5LL2 - chains A and B of the 4 polymer chains in the assembly; structure by X-ray diffraction, 2.60 A resolution.

== Chain A (and B) ==
Molecule: Isoleucine 2-epimerase
From: Lactobacillus buchneri
Notes: EC 5.1.1.21; chain B of this document is another copy of the same molecule, construct and numbering; everything in this record applies to it too
Reference sequence: M1GRN3 (ILE2E_LACBU); residue numbers follow UniProt; this construct covers 1-450
Chain sequence (480 residues; numbered -29 to 450; the number before each row is that of its first residue; numbers below 1 keep their minus sign (Met-29 is residue -29)):
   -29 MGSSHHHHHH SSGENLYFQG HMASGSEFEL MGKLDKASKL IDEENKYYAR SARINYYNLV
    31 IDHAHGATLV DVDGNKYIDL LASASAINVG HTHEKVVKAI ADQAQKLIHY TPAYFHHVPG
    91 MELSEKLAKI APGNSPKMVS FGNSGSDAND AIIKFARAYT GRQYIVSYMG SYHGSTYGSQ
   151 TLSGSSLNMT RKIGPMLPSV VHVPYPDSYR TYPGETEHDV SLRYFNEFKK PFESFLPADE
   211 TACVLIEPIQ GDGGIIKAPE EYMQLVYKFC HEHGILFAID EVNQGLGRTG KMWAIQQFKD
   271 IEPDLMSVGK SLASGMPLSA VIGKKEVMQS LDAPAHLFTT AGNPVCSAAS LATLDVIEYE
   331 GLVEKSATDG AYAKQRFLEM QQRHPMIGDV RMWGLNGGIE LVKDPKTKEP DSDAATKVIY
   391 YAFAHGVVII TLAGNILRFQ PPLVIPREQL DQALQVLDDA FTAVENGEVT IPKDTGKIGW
Disordered / not traced: -29 to 26, 303-308, 442-450 (chain B: -29 to 26, 306-311, 442-450)
Differences from the reference sequence: initiating methionine (-29); expression tag (-28 to 0)
Curated features (UniProtKB/Swiss-Prot):
  - binding site (pyridoxal 5'-phosphate): Gly115, Ser116, Tyr142, Asp250 to Asn253, Thr309
  - modified residue: Lys280 (N6-(pyridoxal phosphate)lysine)

== How chain A and chain B interact ==
Contacting residue pairs (146):
  Tyr27(A) - Tyr84(B)  hydrogen bond (backbone-backbone)
  Tyr27(A) - Phe85(B)  hydrophobic
  Leu29(A) - Phe85(B)  hydrophobic
  Leu29(A) - His86(B)
  Val30(A) - His86(B)
  Val30(A) - Val88(B)  hydrophobic
  Val30(A) - Met91(B)  hydrophobic
  Ile31(A) - Leu77(B)  hydrophobic
  Ile31(A) - Phe85(B)  hydrophobic
  Ile31(A) - His86(B)  hydrogen bond (backbone-backbone)
  Ile31(A) - His87(B)
  His33(A) - Lys76(B)
  Ala34(A) - Lys76(B)  hydrogen bond (backbone-backbone)
  Ala34(A) - Leu77(B)  hydrophobic
  Leu39(A) - Tyr80(B)
  Asp49(A) - Tyr80(B)  hydrogen bond
  Ser53(A) - Tyr80(B)
  Ser53(A) - Thr81(B)
  His61(A) - Leu77(B)
  His61(A) - His79(B)
  His61(A) - Tyr80(B)
  Thr62(A) - Ala74(B)
  Thr62(A) - Gln75(B)
  Thr62(A) - Lys76(B)
  Thr62(A) - Leu77(B)
  Thr62(A) - Ile78(B)
  Val66(A) - Ile78(B)  hydrophobic
  Val67(A) - Ala74(B)
  Val67(A) - Gln75(B)
  Ile70(A) - Ile70(B)  hydrophobic
  Ile70(A) - Ala74(B)  hydrophobic
  Ile70(A) - Ile78(B)  hydrophobic
  Ala71(A) - Ala71(B)  hydrophobic
  Ala74(A) - Thr62(B)
  Ala74(A) - Val67(B)
  Ala74(A) - Ile70(B)  hydrophobic
  Gln75(A) - Thr62(B)
  Gln75(A) - Val67(B)
  Lys76(A) - Asp32(B)  salt bridge
  Lys76(A) - His33(B)
  Lys76(A) - Ala34(B)  hydrogen bond (backbone-backbone)
  Lys76(A) - Thr62(B)
  Leu77(A) - Ile31(B)  hydrophobic
  Leu77(A) - His61(B)
  Leu77(A) - Thr62(B)
  Ile78(A) - Ile70(B)  hydrophobic
  Ile78(A) - Ser284(B)
  Ile78(A) - Met286(B)  hydrophobic
  His79(A) - Ser53(B)
  His79(A) - Ala56(B)
  His79(A) - Ile57(B)
  His79(A) - His61(B)
  His79(A) - Gly285(B)
  Tyr80(A) - Leu39(B)  hydrophobic
  Tyr80(A) - Asp49(B)  hydrogen bond
  Tyr80(A) - Leu51(B)  hydrophobic
  Tyr80(A) - Ala52(B)  hydrogen bond (side chain-backbone)
  Tyr80(A) - Ser53(B)
  Tyr80(A) - His61(B)
  Thr81(A) - Ser53(B)  hydrogen bond (backbone-side chain)
  Tyr84(A) - Tyr27(B)  hydrogen bond (backbone-backbone)
  Tyr84(A) - Leu51(B)  hydrophobic
  Tyr84(A) - Ser53(B)
  Phe85(A) - Tyr27(B)  hydrophobic
  Phe85(A) - Leu29(B)
  Phe85(A) - Ile31(B)  hydrophobic
  Phe85(A) - Tyr47(B)  hydrophobic
  Phe85(A) - Phe393(B)  hydrophobic
  His86(A) - Val30(B)
  His86(A) - Ile31(B)  hydrogen bond (backbone-backbone)
  His87(A) - Ile31(B)
  Val88(A) - Ile31(B)
  Asn113(A) - Asn113(B)
  Asn113(A) - Pro287(B)
  Ser114(A) - Asn113(B)  hydrogen bond
  Asp120(A) - Thr146(B)
  Asp120(A) - Tyr147(B)  hydrogen bond (side chain-backbone)
  Ile123(A) - Tyr147(B)  hydrophobic
  Lys124(A) - Ser145(B)
  Lys124(A) - Tyr147(B)
  Lys124(A) - Gln150(B)  hydrogen bond
  Lys124(A) - Ile163(B)
  Arg127(A) - Tyr147(B)
  Arg127(A) - Lys162(B)
  Arg127(A) - Ile163(B)  hydrogen bond (side chain-backbone)
  Arg127(A) - Gly164(B)  hydrogen bond (side chain-backbone)
  Arg127(A) - Pro165(B)  hydrogen bond (side chain-backbone)
  Ala128(A) - Lys162(B)  hydrogen bond (backbone-backbone)
  Gln133(A) - Pro165(B)
  Ser145(A) - Lys124(B)  hydrogen bond (backbone-side chain)
  Ser145(A) - Pro304(B)
  Ser145(A) - Ala305(B)  hydrogen bond (side chain-backbone)
  Thr146(A) - Asp120(B)
  Thr146(A) - Thr146(B)
  Tyr147(A) - Asp120(B)  hydrogen bond (backbone-side chain)
  Tyr147(A) - Ile123(B)
  Tyr147(A) - Lys124(B)
  Tyr147(A) - Arg127(B)
  Tyr147(A) - Gly148(B)
  Tyr147(A) - Leu167(B)  hydrophobic
  Gly148(A) - Tyr147(B)
  Gln150(A) - Lys124(B)
  Gln150(A) - Ala305(B)  hydrogen bond (side chain-backbone)
  Asn158(A) - Asp302(B)
  Asn158(A) - Ala303(B)
  Asn158(A) - Ala305(B)
  Met159(A) - Pro304(B)  hydrophobic
  Met159(A) - Ala305(B)
  Arg161(A) - Leu301(B)
  Lys162(A) - Arg127(B)
  Lys162(A) - Ala128(B)  hydrogen bond (backbone-backbone)
  Ile163(A) - Lys124(B)
  Ile163(A) - Arg127(B)  hydrogen bond (backbone-side chain)
  Ile163(A) - Leu301(B)  hydrophobic
  Gly164(A) - Arg127(B)  hydrogen bond (backbone-side chain)
  Gly164(A) - Gln133(B)
  Pro165(A) - Arg127(B)
  Pro165(A) - Gln133(B)
  Pro165(A) - Leu167(B)
  Pro165(A) - Pro168(B)  hydrophobic
  Met166(A) - Pro168(B)
  Leu167(A) - Tyr147(B)  hydrophobic
  Leu167(A) - Met166(B)
  Leu167(A) - Leu167(B)  hydrophobic
  Pro168(A) - Pro165(B)  hydrophobic
  Pro168(A) - Met166(B)
  Pro168(A) - Pro168(B)  hydrophobic
  Ser169(A) - Pro165(B)
  Ser284(A) - Ile78(B)
  Gly285(A) - His79(B)
  Met286(A) - Ile78(B)  hydrophobic
  Met286(A) - Met286(B)  hydrophobic
  Pro287(A) - Asn113(B)
  Pro287(A) - Pro287(B)
  Ser300(A) - Lys162(B)  hydrogen bond
  Thr309(A) - Lys280(B)
  Thr310(A) - Asn113(B)
  Thr310(A) - Ser114(B)
  Thr310(A) - Gly285(B)
  Thr310(A) - Pro287(B)
  Asn313(A) - Gly285(B)
  Asn313(A) - Met286(B)  hydrogen bond
  Val315(A) - Met286(B)  hydrophobic
  Cys316(A) - Pro287(B)  hydrophobic
  Val398(A) - Phe85(B)  hydrophobic
  Ile400(A) - Tyr84(B)  hydrophobic
Also at the interface, not in a pair above, chain A (71 interface residues in all): Asp32, Leu51, Ala54, Ala56, Ile57, Asp117, Ser156
Also at the interface, not in a pair above, chain B (73 interface residues in all): Asp117, Ser169, Ser300, Asn313, Val315, Cys316, Val398, Ile400

== Overview ==
71 residues of chain A and 73 residues of chain B are in contact, with 26 hydrogen bonds and 1 salt bridge.
Polar pairs include Lys76(A)-Asp32(B), Asp49(A)-Tyr80(B) and Tyr80(A)-Ala52(B). UniProt lists 8 pyridoxal
5'-phosphate-binding residues on chain A.
Chain A and chain B are both Isoleucine 2-epimerase (Lactobacillus buchneri); the structure, Structure of
Isoleucine 2-epimerase from Lactobacillus buchneri (apo form), was determined by X-ray diffraction (same
publication as 5LL3).
